5IC4 - chains A and B of the 6 polymer chains in the assembly; structure by X-ray diffraction, 2.65 A resolution.

[Chain A]
Protein: Caspase-3 subunit p17
From: Homo sapiens
Notes: EC 3.4.22.56
UniProt: P42574 (CASP3_HUMAN); residues 1-175 here = UniProt positions 1-175
Sequence (175 residues; numbered 1 to 175; the number before each row is that of its first residue):
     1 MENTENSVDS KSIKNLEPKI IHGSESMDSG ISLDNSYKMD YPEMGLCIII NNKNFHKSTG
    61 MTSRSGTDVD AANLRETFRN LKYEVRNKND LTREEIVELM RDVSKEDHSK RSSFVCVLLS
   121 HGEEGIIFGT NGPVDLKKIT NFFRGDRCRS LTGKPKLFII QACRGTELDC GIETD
Disordered / not traced: 1-34, 174-175
UniProt features mapped onto this chain:
  - active site: H121, C163
  - modified residue: M1 (N-acetylmethionine), K11 (N6-acetyllysine), S26 (Phosphoserine), C163 (S-nitrosocysteine)
  - mutagenesis: D9 (D9A: In P3-D3A mutant; abolished cleavage and activation, leading to prevent thiol protease activity; when associated with A-28 and A-175), D28 (D28A: In P3-D3A mutant; abolished cleavage and activation, leading to prevent thiol protease activity; when associated with A-9 and A-175), D175 (D175A: In P3-D3A mutant; abolished cleavage and activation, leading to prevent thiol protease activity; when associated with A-9 and A-28)

[Chain B]
Protein: Caspase-3 subunit p12
From: Homo sapiens
Notes: EC 3.4.22.56
UniProt: P42574 (CASP3_HUMAN); residue numbers follow UniProt; this construct covers 176-276
Sequence (107 residues; numbered 176 to 282; the number before each row is that of its first residue):
   176 SGVDDDMACH KIPVEADFLY AYSTAPGYYS WRNSKDGSWF IQSLCAMLKQ YADKLEFMHI
   236 LTRVNRKVAT EFESFSFDAT FHAKKQIPCI VSMLTKELYF YHHHHHH
Disordered / not traced: 176-184, 277-282
Construct notes: expression tag (277-282)
UniProt features mapped onto this chain:
  - modified residue: R207 (Microbial infection: ADP-riboxanated arginine)
  - mutagenesis: R207 (R207A: Abolished ADP-riboxanation by C.violaceum CopC)

[Chain A / chain B interface]
Residue-residue contacts (101):
  N35(A) with K271(B); E272(B), hydrogen bond (backbone-backbone)
  S36(A) with K271(B); E272(B); Y274(B)
  Y37(A) with D192(B), hydrogen bond; L269(B); T270(B), hydrogen bond (side chain-backbone); K271(B); E272(B), hydrogen bond (backbone-backbone)
  M39(A) with L273(B), hydrophobic; Y274(B)
  M44(A) with F275(B), hydrophobic
  R64(A) with R207(B)
  S65(A) with R207(B), hydrogen bond (backbone-side chain); S209(B)
  G66(A) with S209(B), hydrogen bond (backbone-backbone); G212(B)
  V69(A) with K210(B); D211(B)
  D70(A) with G212(B); S213(B), hydrogen bond; I216(B)
  N73(A) with C220(B)
  L74(A) with I216(B), hydrophobic; C220(B)
  T77(A) with C220(B), hydrogen bond; L223(B)
  F78(A) with L223(B), hydrophobic
  L81(A) with A227(B), hydrophobic
  Y83(A) with F275(B)
  L119(A) with I216(B), hydrophobic
  E124(A) with P201(B); G202(B), hydrogen bond (side chain-backbone)
  K137(A) with E190(B), salt bridge
  T140(A) with F193(B); Y195(B)
  F143(A) with F193(B)
  R144(A) with V189(B); E190(B), salt bridge; F193(B)
  G145(A) with V189(B), hydrogen bond (backbone-backbone)
  D146(A) with V189(B)
  T152(A) with I187(B)
  G153(A) with D192(B), hydrogen bond (backbone-side chain)
  K154(A) with D192(B)
  P155(A) with D192(B); L269(B), hydrophobic
  K156(A) with D192(B), hydrogen bond (backbone-backbone); F193(B); L194(B), hydrogen bond (backbone-backbone)
  L157(A) with L194(B); F232(B), hydrophobic; L273(B), hydrophobic
  F158(A) with F193(B), hydrophobic; L194(B), hydrogen bond (backbone-backbone); Y195(B); A196(B), hydrogen bond (backbone-backbone)
  I159(A) with A196(B); F215(B), hydrophobic; L219(B), hydrophobic
  I160(A) with A196(B), hydrogen bond (backbone-backbone); Y197(B), hydrophobic; S198(B), hydrogen bond (backbone-backbone)
  Q161(A) with S198(B); S205(B), hydrogen bond; W206(B); S213(B), hydrogen bond; F215(B)
  A162(A) with S198(B), hydrogen bond (backbone-side chain); T199(B); S205(B)
  C163(A) with Y203(B); Y204(B), hydrophobic; S205(B), hydrogen bond (side chain-backbone)
  R164(A) with Y197(B); T199(B), hydrogen bond (side chain-backbone); A200(B); P201(B); G202(B), hydrogen bond (backbone-backbone); Y203(B), hydrogen bond (backbone-backbone); C264(B)
  G165(A) with G202(B); Y203(B); Y204(B)
  T166(A) with G202(B), hydrogen bond (backbone-backbone); Y204(B)
  E167(A) with G202(B), hydrogen bond (backbone-backbone); Y203(B); Y204(B), hydrogen bond (backbone-backbone)
  L168(A) with Y203(B); Y204(B), hydrophobic; W206(B), hydrophobic; T255(B); K259(B)
  D169(A) with Y203(B); K259(B); K260(B), hydrogen bond (backbone-backbone)
  C170(A) with A258(B); K259(B)
  G171(A) with K260(B)
Interface residues without a listed pair, chain A (47 interface residues in all): T67, L136, N141
Interface residues without a listed pair, chain B (48 interface residues in all): A191, N208, Q217, F256, Y276

[Overview]
Chain A and chain B form an interface of 47 and 48 residues respectively, with 28 hydrogen bonds and 2 salt
bridges. Polar pairs include K137(A)-E190(B), R144(A)-E190(B) and Y37(A)-D192(B).
Chain A is Caspase-3 subunit p17 and chain B is Caspase-3 subunit p12, both from Homo sapiens; the structure,
Crystal structure of caspase-3 DEVE peptide complex, was determined by X-ray diffraction (same publication as
5IC6).
